2WKA - chains A and B; structure by X-ray diffraction, 1.91 A resolution.

[Chain A (and B)]
Molecule: Cai-1 autoinducer synthase
Organism: Vibrio cholerae O1 biovar el tor
Notes: EC 2.3.-.-; chain B of this document is another copy of the same molecule, construct and numbering; everything in this record applies to it too
UniProtKB: Q9KM65 (CQSA_VIBCH); numbering as in UniProt (aligned over 1-389)
Amino-acid sequence (389 residues; each row starts with the number of its first residue):
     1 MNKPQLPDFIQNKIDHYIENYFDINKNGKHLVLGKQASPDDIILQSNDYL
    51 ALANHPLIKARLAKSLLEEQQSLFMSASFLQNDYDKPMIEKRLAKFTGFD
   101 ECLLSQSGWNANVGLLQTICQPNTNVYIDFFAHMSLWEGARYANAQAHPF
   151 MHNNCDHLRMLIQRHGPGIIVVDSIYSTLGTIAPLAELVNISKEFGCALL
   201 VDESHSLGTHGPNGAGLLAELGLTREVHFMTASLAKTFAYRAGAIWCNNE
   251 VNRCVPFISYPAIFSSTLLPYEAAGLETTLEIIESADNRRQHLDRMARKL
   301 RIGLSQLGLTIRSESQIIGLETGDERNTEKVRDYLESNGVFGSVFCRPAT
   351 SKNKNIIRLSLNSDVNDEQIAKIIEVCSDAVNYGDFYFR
Unresolved in the structure: 1-3 (chain B: 1-3, 69-74)
Ligand contacts:
  - P89 ([6-methyl-5-oxidanyl-4-[(E)-2-oxidanylideneundecyliminomethyl]pyridin-3-yl]methyl dihydrogen phosphate), molecule 1: His30, Val32, Ser107, Gly108, Trp109, Asn112, His133, Ser135, Asp173, Ser177, Asp202, Ser204, His205, Ser233, Ala235, Lys236, Ala242, Val344, Phe345, Cys346, Arg347, Pro348, Ala349
  - P89, molecule 2: Ser76, Ser78, Phe79, Phe257, Ile263, Phe264, Ser265, Ser266

[Interface between chain A and chain B]
Contacting residue pairs (149; chain A residue first):
  Pro4(A) with Arg225(B); Glu226(B); Val227(B); Asn248(B)
  Gln5(A) with His228(B), hydrogen bond (backbone-side chain)
  Leu6(A) with His228(B); Phe229(B), hydrophobic; Asn249(B)
  Pro7(A) with Gly196(B); Ala198(B), hydrophobic
  Phe9(A) with Gly168(B); Ile169(B), hydrophobic; Gly196(B)
  Ile10(A) with Ile119(B), hydrophobic; Ala198(B), hydrophobic
  Lys13(A) with Gln117(B), hydrogen bond (side chain-backbone); Thr118(B), hydrogen bond (side chain-backbone); Cys120(B), hydrogen bond (side chain-backbone); Gln121(B)
  Ile14(A) with Cys254(B), hydrophobic
  Tyr17(A) with Cys254(B), hydrophobic; Phe257(B), hydrogen bond (side chain-backbone); Ile258(B), hydrophobic
  Ile18(A) with Glu250(B); Cys254(B), hydrophobic
  Phe22(A) with Arg253(B); Phe257(B), hydrophobic
  Lys29(A) with Asn82(B), hydrogen bond
  His30(A) with Phe257(B)
  Val32(A) with Ser78(B); Phe79(B), hydrophobic; Phe257(B), hydrophobic
  Leu33(A) with Ser78(B); Asn82(B); Phe257(B), hydrophobic
  Gln36(A) with Tyr84(B)
  Asn54(A) with Glu68(B)
  Lys59(A) with Leu66(B); Leu67(B); Glu68(B), hydrogen bond (side chain-backbone)
  Leu62(A) with Leu66(B), hydrophobic; Tyr271(B)
  Ala63(A) with Leu66(B); Leu67(B), hydrophobic
  Leu66(A) with Lys59(B); Leu62(B), hydrophobic; Ala63(B)
  Leu67(A) with Lys59(B), hydrogen bond (backbone-side chain); Ala63(B), hydrophobic
  Glu68(A) with Lys59(B)
  Glu69(A) with Asn54(B); Lys59(B)
  Gln70(A) with Ala53(B); Asn54(B), hydrogen bond (backbone-side chain)
  Ser72(A) with Ser46(B), hydrogen bond; Asp48(B), hydrogen bond; Ala53(B)
  Phe74(A) with Ser46(B); Asn47(B), hydrogen bond (backbone-side chain); Ala53(B), hydrophobic; Ala235(B); Ala239(B); Tyr240(B)
  Met75(A) with Asn47(B)
  Ser78(A) with Val32(B); Leu33(B)
  Phe79(A) with Val32(B), hydrophobic; Leu33(B); Ser343(B); Val344(B)
  Gln81(A) with Leu33(B)
  Asn82(A) with Lys29(B), hydrogen bond; Leu33(B); Gly34(B)
  Tyr84(A) with Lys35(B); Gln36(B)
  Gln106(A) with Arg241(B), hydrogen bond (backbone-side chain)
  Ser107(A) with Ser265(B)
  Trp109(A) with Tyr260(B), hydrophobic; Phe264(B), hydrophobic; Ser265(B)
  Gln117(A) with Lys13(B), hydrogen bond (backbone-side chain)
  Thr118(A) with Lys13(B), hydrogen bond (backbone-side chain)
  Ile119(A) with Ile10(B)
  Cys120(A) with Lys13(B), hydrogen bond (backbone-side chain)
  Gln121(A) with Lys13(B)
  Thr124(A) with Phe9(B)
  His133(A) with Phe264(B)
  Met134(A) with Tyr260(B), hydrophobic; Phe264(B), hydrophobic
  Glu138(A) with Tyr260(B)
  Arg141(A) with Tyr142(B), hydrogen bond (side chain-backbone); Asn144(B)
  Tyr142(A) with Arg141(B), hydrogen bond (backbone-side chain); Tyr142(B), hydrophobic
  Asn144(A) with Arg141(B), hydrogen bond
  Gly168(A) with Phe9(B)
  Ile169(A) with Phe9(B), hydrophobic
  Gly196(A) with Pro7(B)
  Ala198(A) with Pro7(B), hydrophobic; Ile10(B), hydrophobic
  Arg225(A) with Pro4(B)
  Glu226(A) with Pro4(B)
  Val227(A) with Pro4(B)
  His228(A) with Pro4(B); Gln5(B), hydrogen bond (side chain-backbone); Leu6(B); Pro7(B)
  Phe229(A) with Leu6(B), hydrophobic
  Ala235(A) with Ser266(B)
  Tyr240(A) with Tyr271(B)
  Arg241(A) with Gln106(B), hydrogen bond (side chain-backbone); Arg241(B), hydrogen bond (backbone-side chain); Ser266(B); Thr267(B); Leu268(B); Glu272(B), salt bridge
  Asn249(A) with Leu6(B)
  Glu250(A) with Gln11(B), hydrogen bond; Ile14(B); Ile18(B)
  Arg253(A) with Phe22(B)
  Cys254(A) with Ile14(B), hydrophobic; Tyr17(B), hydrophobic; Ile18(B), hydrophobic
  Phe257(A) with Tyr17(B); Phe22(B), hydrophobic; His30(B); Val32(B), hydrophobic
  Ile258(A) with Tyr17(B), hydrophobic
  Tyr260(A) with Trp109(B), hydrophobic; Met134(B), hydrophobic; Glu138(B); Pro348(B), hydrophobic
  Ile263(A) with Pro348(B), hydrophobic
  Phe264(A) with Trp109(B), hydrophobic; His133(B); Met134(B), hydrophobic; Ala349(B), hydrophobic
  Ser265(A) with Ser107(B); Trp109(B)
  Ser266(A) with Ala235(B)
  Thr267(A) with Arg241(B)
  Leu268(A) with Arg241(B)
  Glu272(A) with Arg241(B), salt bridge
  Ser343(A) with Phe79(B)
  Val344(A) with Phe79(B)
  Pro348(A) with Ile263(B), hydrophobic
  Ala349(A) with Phe264(B), hydrophobic
Also at the interface, not in a pair above, chain A (91 interface residues in all): Lys35, Gln45, Asn47, Ala60, Gln71, Pro167, Cys197, Asn248, Val251, Pro261, Leu269, Tyr271, Phe345
Also at the interface, not in a pair above, chain B (90 interface residues in all): Gln45, Ala60, Met75, Gln81, Thr124, Pro167, Cys197, Val251, Phe345

[In short]
91 residues of chain A face 90 of chain B across their interface, with 24 hydrogen bonds and 2 salt bridges.
Among the polar pairs are Arg241(A)-Glu272(B), Gln5(A)-His228(B) and Lys13(A)-Gln117(B). Chain A binds
compound P89.
Both chains are Cai-1 autoinducer synthase (Vibrio cholerae O1 biovar el tor). Entry 2WKA (Structure of
Plp_Thr_decanoyl-CoA aldimine form of Vibrio cholerae CqsA) was determined by X-ray diffraction together with
2WK7, 2WK8 and 2WK9 from the same study.
